PDB entry 6XKZ | electron microscopy, 7.20 A resolution (low resolution: residue-level contacts below are approximate; hydrogen-bond / salt-bridge calls are withheld) | chains D and p of the 9 polymer chains in the assembly

[Chain D]
Molecule: Cytochrome c1
Source organism: Rhodobacter capsulatus (strain ATCC BAA-309 / NBRC 16581 / SB1003)
UniProtKB: D5ANZ4 (CY1_RHOCB); residues -20 to 258 here correspond to UniProt positions 1-279 (UniProt number = residue number + 21)
Amino-acid sequence (279 residues; each row starts with the number of its first residue; numbers below 1 keep their minus sign (Met-20 is residue -20)):
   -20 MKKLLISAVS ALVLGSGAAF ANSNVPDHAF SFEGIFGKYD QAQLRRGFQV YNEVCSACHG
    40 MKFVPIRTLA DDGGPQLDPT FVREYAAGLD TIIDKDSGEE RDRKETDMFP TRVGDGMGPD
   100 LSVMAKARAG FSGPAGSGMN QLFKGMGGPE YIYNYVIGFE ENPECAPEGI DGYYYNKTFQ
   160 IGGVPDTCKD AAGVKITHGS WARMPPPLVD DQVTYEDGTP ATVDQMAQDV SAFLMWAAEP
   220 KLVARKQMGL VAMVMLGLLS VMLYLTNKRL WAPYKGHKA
Not modelled in the structure: -20 to 4, 108-125, 258
Glycans and other covalent adducts: heme c (HEC) linked to Cys34, Cys37
Metal / ion sites: heme c Fe: His38, Met183
Small-molecule neighbours: heme c (HEC): Val29, Val33, His38, Gly95, Met96, Gly97, Pro98, Leu100, Met103, Arg107, Tyr130, Ile131, Tyr134, Val135, Phe158, Ala181, Arg182, Met183, Pro184, Pro186, Leu187, Val209, Leu213
UniProt features mapped onto this chain:
  - binding site (heme c): Cys34, Cys37, His38, Met183

[Chain p]
Molecule: Cbb3-type cytochrome c oxidase subunit CcoP, Cytochrome c-type cyt cy
Source organism: Rhodobacter capsulatus (strain ATCC BAA-309 / NBRC 16581 / SB1003)
UniProtKB: chimeric construct of D5ARP7, Q05389: residues 1-297 from D5ARP7 (CCOP_RHOCB) positions 1-297 (same numbers); residues 298-466 from Q05389 positions 31-199 (UniProt number = residue number - 267)
Amino-acid sequence (474 residues; row label = number of the first residue in the row):
     1 MSKKPTTKKE VQTTGHSWDG IEELNTPLPR WWLWTFYATI VWGVAYSIAM PAWPIFASGA
    61 TPGILGSSTR ADVEKDIAKF AEMNKAVEDK LVATDLTAIA ADPELVTYTR NAGAAVFRTW
   121 CAQCHGAGAG GNTGFPSLLD GDWLHGGSIE TIYTNIKHGI RDPLDPDTLP VANMPAHLTD
   181 ELLEPAQIDD VVQYVLKISG QPADEARATA GQQVFADNCV SCHGEDAKGM VEMGAPNLTD
   241 GIWLYGGDAN TITTTIQLGR GGVMPSWSWA ADGAKPRLSE AQIRAVASYV HSLGGGQLFA
   301 TRPATAVAVG ADGKALLPSV DEAAMPAKAP AAAAPAAETA EAAAPAEPAA PPPPAYVEVD
   361 PATITGDAKA GEEKFNKTCK ACHKIDGKNA VGPHLNGVIG RATATVEGFK YSTAMKNHVG
   421 NWTPERLDIY LVSPKAEVPG TKMSFVGLPE AADRANVIAY LNTLPRDYKD DDDK
Not modelled in the structure: 1-12, 53-59, 161-173, 272-280, 296-474
Glycans and other covalent adducts: heme c (HEC) linked to Cys121, Cys124, Cys219, Cys222
Construct notes: expression tag (467-474)
Metal / ion sites: heme c Fe site 1: His125, Met264; heme c Fe site 2: Met174, His223
Small-molecule neighbours:
  - heme c (HEC), molecule 1: Trp120, His125, Gly134, Phe135, Pro136, Leu138, Asp142, Trp143, Leu144, His145, Gly146, Ile152, Asn155, Ile156, Ile160, Gly262, Val263, Met264, Pro265, Trp267, Val286, Val290
  - heme c (HEC), molecule 2: Leu144, Met174, Pro175, His177, Val191, Val195, Asn218, Ser221, His223, Met233, Gly234, Ala235, Pro236, Leu238, Tyr245, Ile252, Thr255, Ile256, Arg260, Gly261, Gly262
UniProt features mapped onto this chain:
  - binding site (heme c): Cys121, Cys124, His125, Met174, Cys219, Cys222, His223, Met264, Cys379, Cys382, His383, Met415

[Chain D / chain p interface]
Residue-residue contacts - 7 pairs, chain D then chain p:
  Pro5(D) - Ile64(p)
  Pro5(D) - Leu65(p)
  Pro5(D) - Gly66(p)
  Asp6(D) - Leu65(p)
  Asp6(D) - Gly66(p)
  His7(D) - Leu65(p)
  Ala8(D) - Leu65(p)
Other interface residues (no listed pair), chain p (4 interface residues in all): Ser67

[Overview]
The chain D/chain p interface involves 4 residues from each chain. Covalently linked heme c: at Cys34(D). Heme
c is covalently linked to Cys121(p) and Cys219(p). From UniProt: 4 heme c-binding residues on chain D; 12 heme
c-binding residues on chain p.
Here chain D is Cytochrome c1 and chain p is Cbb3-type cytochrome c oxidase subunit CcoP, Cytochrome c-type
cyt cy, both from Rhodobacter capsulatus (strain ATCC BAA-309 / NBRC 16581 / SB1003). Entry 6XKZ (R.
capsulatus CIII2CIV tripartite super-complex, conformation B (SC-1B)) was determined by electron microscopy
together with 6XI0, 6XKT, 6XKU, 6XKV, 6XKW and 6XKX from the same study.
